PDB entry 3WL7 | X-ray diffraction, 1.67 A resolution | chain A

== Chain A ==
Name: Oxidized polyvinyl alcohol hydrolase
Source organism: Pseudomonas sp
Notes: EC 3.7.1.7
UniProtKB: Q9LCQ7 (OPH_PSESP); residues -1 to 348 here correspond to UniProt positions 30-379 (UniProt number = residue number + 31)
Amino-acid sequence (364 residues; row label = number of the first residue in the row; numbers below 1 keep their minus sign (Ala-4 is residue -4)):
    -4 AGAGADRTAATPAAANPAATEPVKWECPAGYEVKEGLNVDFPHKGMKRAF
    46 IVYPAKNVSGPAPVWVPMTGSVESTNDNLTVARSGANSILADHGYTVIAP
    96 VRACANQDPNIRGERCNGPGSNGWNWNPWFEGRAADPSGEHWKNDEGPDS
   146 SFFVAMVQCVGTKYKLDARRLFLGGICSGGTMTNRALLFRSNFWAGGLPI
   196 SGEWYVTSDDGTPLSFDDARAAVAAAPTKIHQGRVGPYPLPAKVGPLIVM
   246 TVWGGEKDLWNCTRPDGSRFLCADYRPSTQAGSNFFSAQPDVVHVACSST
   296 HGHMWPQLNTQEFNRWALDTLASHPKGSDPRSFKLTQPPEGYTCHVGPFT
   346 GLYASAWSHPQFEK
Unresolved in the structure: -4 to 17, 354-359
Construct notes: expression tag (-4 to -2, 349-359); engineered mutation Cys172 (Ser203 in Q9LCQ7)
Modified positions: Cys172 (cysteinesulfonic acid; OCS)
Curated features (UniProtKB/Swiss-Prot):
  - active site: Ser278 (Charge relay system)
Disulfide bonds: Cys22-Cys154, Cys99-Cys111, Cys257-Cys267, Cys292-Cys339
Small-molecule neighbours: pentane-2,4-dione (P2D): Ser66, Asn120, Trp121, Cys172, Glu198, Tyr200, Trp255, Cys257, Cys267, Ala268, Tyr270

== Summary ==
Ligands of chain A: pentane-2,4-dione. From UniProt: active-site residue Ser278.
Chain A is Oxidized polyvinyl alcohol hydrolase (Pseudomonas sp); the structure, The complex structure of pOPH
S172C with ligand, ACA, was determined by X-ray diffraction (same publication as 3WL5, 3WL6, 3WL8 and 3WLA).
